4ZP3 - chains A and M of the 3 polymer chains in the assembly; structure by X-ray diffraction, 2.63 A resolution.

# Chain A
Molecule: cAMP-dependent protein kinase type II-alpha regulatory subunit
From: Homo sapiens
UniProt: P13861 (KAP2_HUMAN); residues 1-43 here correspond to UniProt positions 2-44 (UniProt number = residue number + 1)
Amino-acid sequence (43 residues; numbered 1 to 43; the number before each row is that of its first residue):
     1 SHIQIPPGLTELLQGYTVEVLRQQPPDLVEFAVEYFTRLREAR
Curated features (UniProtKB/Swiss-Prot):
  - modified residue: S1 (N-acetylserine)
Metal / ion sites: Cd2+: E41 (shared with 1 residue of chain D; 1 residue of chain I)
What the authors report for this chain:
  - Cd2+ coordination: E41

# Chain M
Molecule: A-kinase anchor protein 7 isoforms alpha and beta
From: Homo sapiens
UniProt: O43687 (AKA7A_HUMAN); residues 43-82 here = UniProt positions 43-82
Amino-acid sequence (40 residues; each row starts with the number of its first residue):
    43 NGGEPDDAELVRLSKRLVENAVLKAVQQYLEETQNKNKPG
Disordered / not traced: 43-48, 77-82
What the authors report for this chain:
  - mutagenesis - D49A/Q70A/E74A (KD2 = 22.8 nM): decreased binding to cAMP-dependent protein kinase type II-alpha regulatory subunit (chain A)

# Chain A / chain M interface
Residue-residue contacts (19; chain A residue first):
  S1(A) with L72(M); Q76(M)
  I3(A) with Y71(M), hydrophobic; L72(M), hydrophobic
  I5(A) with V64(M), hydrophobic; V68(M), hydrophobic
  L9(A) with V64(M), hydrophobic
  T10(A) with V60(M)
  L13(A) with V60(M)
  Q14(A) with K57(M); V60(M)
  T17(A) with S56(M); V60(M)
  V18(A) with L52(M); S56(M)
  L21(A) with L52(M), hydrophobic; L55(M), hydrophobic
  R22(A) with D49(M), salt bridge; L52(M)
Also at the interface, not in a pair above, chain A (12 interface residues in all): H2
Also at the interface, not in a pair above, chain M (14 interface residues in all): V53, L59, E61
From the paper, about this interface:
  - residue pairs: R22(A)-D49(M) (salt bridge)
  - interface residues, chain M: L52(M), V53(M), L55(M), L59(M), V60(M), V64(M), V68(M), Y71(M), L72(M)
  - hot spots on chain M (mutagenesis) - L52D, L55D, V68D: decreased binding to RIIalpha

# Overview
12 residues of chain A and 14 residues of chain M are in contact, with 1 salt bridge. Its one salt-bridged
contact is R22(A)-D49(M). The authors report a salt bridge between R22(A) and D49(M). From the paper: L52D,
L55D and V68D of chain M reduce binding to RIIalpha; interface residues L52(M), V53(M) and L55(M) among
others.
Here chain A is cAMP-dependent protein kinase type II-alpha regulatory subunit and chain M is A-kinase anchor
protein 7 isoforms alpha and beta, both from Homo sapiens. Entry 4ZP3 (AKAP18:PKA-RIIalpha structure reveals
crucial anchor points for recognition of regulatory subunits of PKA) was determined by X-ray diffraction.
